6F0C - chain A; structure by X-ray diffraction, 1.70 A resolution.

== Chain A ==
Name: Cytochrome P450 monooxygenase
From: Streptomyces acidiscabies 84-104
UniProtKB: Q8VS75 (Q8VS75_9ACTN); numbering as in UniProt (aligned over 1-395)
Sequence (395 residues; row label = number of the first residue in the row):
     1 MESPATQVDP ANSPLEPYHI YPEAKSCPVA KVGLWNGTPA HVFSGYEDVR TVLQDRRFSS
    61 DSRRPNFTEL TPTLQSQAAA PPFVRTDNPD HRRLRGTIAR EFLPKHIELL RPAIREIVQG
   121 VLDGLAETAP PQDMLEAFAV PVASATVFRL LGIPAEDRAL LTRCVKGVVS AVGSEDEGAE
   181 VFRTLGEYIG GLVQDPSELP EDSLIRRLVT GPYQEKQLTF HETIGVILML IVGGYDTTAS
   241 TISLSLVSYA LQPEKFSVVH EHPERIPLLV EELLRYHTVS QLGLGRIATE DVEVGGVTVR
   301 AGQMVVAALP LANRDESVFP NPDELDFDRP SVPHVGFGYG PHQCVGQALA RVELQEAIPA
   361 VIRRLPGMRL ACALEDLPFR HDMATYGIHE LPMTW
Unresolved in the structure: 1-12
Disulfides: Cys27 forms a disulfide with the same residue of a neighbouring copy of this chain
Ion coordination: heme Fe: Cys344 (together with oxygen molecule)
Small-molecule neighbours:
  - C8B ((3R,6S)-1,4-dimethyl-6-[(4-nitro-1H-indol-3-yl)methyl]-3-oxidanyl-3-(phenylmethyl)piperazine-2,5-dione): Glu69, Leu74, Gln77, Pro82, Val84, Arg85, Val168, Val169, Phe182, Leu228, Met229, Val232, Gly233, Ser280, Leu284, Thr385
  - heme (HEM): Phe83, Val84, Arg85, His91, Arg95, Phe102, Val147, Met229, Leu230, Gly233, Gly234, Thr237, Thr238, Thr241, Leu274, Val279, Ser280, Leu284, Arg286, Leu309, Gly336, Phe337, Gly338, Pro341, His342, Cys344, Val345, Gly346, Leu349, Ala350
What the authors report for this chain:
  - binding site for C8B: Glu69, Leu74, Pro82, Val84, Phe182, Leu228, Met229, Val232, Thr385
  - binding site for oxygen molecule: Thr237
  - catalytic residues: Asp236 (proposed by the authors, not directly observed)
  - contacts within the chain: Asp236-Arg380

== Summary ==
Ligands of chain A: heme and compound C8B. The paper reports the catalytic residue Asp236; a binding site for
C8B at Glu69, Leu74 and Pro82 among others.
Chain A is Cytochrome P450 monooxygenase (Streptomyces acidiscabies 84-104); the structure, Cytochrome P450
TxtC employs substrate conformational switching for sequential aliphatic and aromatic thaxtomin hydroxylation,
was determined by X-ray diffraction (same publication as 6F0B).
